Entry 8DWX (electron microscopy, 3.27 A resolution); this record covers chains B and M of the 20 polymer chains in the assembly.

== Chain B ==
Protein: E1 glycoprotein
Organism: Chikungunya virus strain Senegal 37997
UniProt: Q5XXP3 (POLS_CHIK3); residues 1-439 here correspond to UniProt positions 810-1248 (UniProt number = residue number + 809)
Chain sequence (439 residues; row label = number of the first residue in the row):
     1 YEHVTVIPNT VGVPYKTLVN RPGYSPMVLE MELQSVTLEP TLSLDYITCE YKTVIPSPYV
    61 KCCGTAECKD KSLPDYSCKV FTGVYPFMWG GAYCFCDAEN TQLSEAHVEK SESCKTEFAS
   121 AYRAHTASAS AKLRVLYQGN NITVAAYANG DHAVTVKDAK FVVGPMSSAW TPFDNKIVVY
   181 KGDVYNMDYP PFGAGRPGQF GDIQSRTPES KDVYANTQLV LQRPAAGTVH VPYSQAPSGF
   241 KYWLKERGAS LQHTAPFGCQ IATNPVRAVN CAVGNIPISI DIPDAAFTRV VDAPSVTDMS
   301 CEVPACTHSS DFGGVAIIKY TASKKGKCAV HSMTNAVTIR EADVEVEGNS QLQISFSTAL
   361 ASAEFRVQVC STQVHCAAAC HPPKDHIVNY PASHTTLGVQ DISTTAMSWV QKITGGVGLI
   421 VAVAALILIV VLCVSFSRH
Cystine bridges: Cys49-Cys114, Cys62-Cys94, Cys63-Cys96, Cys68-Cys78, Cys259-Cys271, Cys301-Cys376, Cys306-Cys380, Cys328-Cys370
Covalent attachments: N-acetylglucosamine (NAG) linked to Asn141
Residues lining bound ligands: N-acetylglucosamine (NAG; 2-acetamido-2-deoxy-beta-D-glucopyranose): Lys115, Thr116, Lys181

== Chain M ==
Protein: E2 glycoprotein
Organism: Chikungunya virus strain Senegal 37997
UniProt: Q5XXP3 (POLS_CHIK3); residues 5-423 here correspond to UniProt positions 330-748 (UniProt number = residue number + 325)
Chain sequence (419 residues; numbered 5 to 423; the number before each row is that of its first residue):
     5 NFNVYKATRP YLAHCPDCGE GHSCHSPIAL ERIRNEATDG TLKIQVSLQI GIKTDDSHDW
    65 TKLRYMDSHT PADAERAGLL VRTSAPCTIT GTMGHFILAR CPKGETLTVG FTDSRKISHT
   125 CTHPFHHEPP VIGRERFHSR PQHGKELPCS TYVQSTAATA EEIEVHMPPD TPDRTLMTQQ
   185 SGNVKITVNG QTVRYKCNCG GSNEGLTTTD KVINNCKIDQ CHAAVTNHKN WQYNSPLVPR
   245 NAELGDRKGK IHIPFPLANV TCRVPKARNP TVTYGKNQVT MLLYPDHPTL LSYRNMGQEP
   305 NYHEEWVTHK KEVTLTVPTE GLEVTWGNNE PYKYWPQMST NGTAHGHPHE IILYYYELYP
   365 TMTVVIVSVA SFVLLSMVGT AVGMCVCARR RCITPYELTP GATVPFLLSL LCCVRTTKA
Disordered / not traced: 419-423
Cystine bridges: Cys19-Cys125, Cys22-Cys28, Cys91-Cys105, Cys153-Cys266, Cys201-Cys225, Cys203-Cys220, Cys396-Cys417
Covalent attachments: N-acetylglucosamine (NAG) linked to Asn263, Asn345
Reported in the primary citation:
  - specificity-determining residues: Asn187
  - mutagenesis - N187D: decreased binding to 506.C01 (proposed by the authors, not directly observed)
  - mutagenesis - T213S, T213V: decreased binding to 506.A08 (proposed by the authors, not directly observed)

== Chain B / chain M interface ==
Contacting residue pairs (6; chain B residue first):
  Gly198(B) - Tyr288(M)
  Gln218(B) - Thr275(M)
  Gln222(B) - His147(M)
  Arg223(B) - His147(M)  hydrogen bond (backbone-side chain)
  Gln235(B) - Arg272(M)
  Pro237(B) - Tyr288(M)
Interface residues without a listed pair, chain B (12 interface residues in all): Val220, His230, Ser234, Ala236, Tyr242, Glu246
Interface residues without a listed pair, chain M (7 interface residues in all): Gln146, Asn273, Lys314

== Summary ==
12 residues of chain B and 7 residues of chain M are in contact, with 1 hydrogen bond. Its one hydrogen-bonded
contact is Arg223(B)-His147(M). Bound to chain B: N-acetylglucosamine. N-acetylglucosamine is covalently
linked to Asn141(B). From the paper: T213S and T213V of chain M reduce binding to 506.A08; the specificity
determinant Asn187(M).
Here chain B is E1 glycoprotein and chain M is E2 glycoprotein, both from Chikungunya virus strain Senegal
37997. Entry 8DWX (Chikungunya VLP in complex with neutralizing Fab 506.C01 (asymmetric unit)) was determined
by electron microscopy, deposited together with 8DWY.
